PDB entry 5JP1 | X-ray diffraction, 2.10 A resolution | chains A and B

== Chain A ==
Molecule: Xanthomonas outer protein D
Organism: Xanthomonas campestris pv. vesicatoria (strain 85-10)
UniProt: Q3BYJ5 (Q3BYJ5_XANC5); residues 298-515 here = UniProt positions 298-515
Amino-acid sequence (220 residues; each row starts with the number of its first residue):
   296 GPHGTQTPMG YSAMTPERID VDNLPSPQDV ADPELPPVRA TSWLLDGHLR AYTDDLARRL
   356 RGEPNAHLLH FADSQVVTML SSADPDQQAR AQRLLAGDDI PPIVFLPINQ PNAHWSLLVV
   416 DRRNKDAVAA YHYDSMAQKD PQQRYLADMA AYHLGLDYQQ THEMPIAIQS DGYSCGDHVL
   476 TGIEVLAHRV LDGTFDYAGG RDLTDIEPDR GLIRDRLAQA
Not modelled in the structure: 296-316
Sequence notes: expression tag (296-297)
Ligand contacts:
  - (4S,5S)-1,2-dithiane-4,5-diol (D1D): Pro436, Gln437, Tyr440
  - malonate ion (MLI): Lys434, Glu458, Met459, Pro460
What the authors report for this chain:
  - catalytic residues: Cys470
  - mutagenesis - P322D, V325D, D327R: unchanged catalytic activity with Small ubiquitin-related modifier (chain B)
  - specificity-determining residues: Pro322, Arg385
  - mutagenesis - D368R: decreased catalytic activity
  - mutagenesis - R385E: increased catalytic activity
  - mutagenesis - C470A: abolished catalytic activity

== Chain B ==
Molecule: Small ubiquitin-related modifier
Organism: Solanum lycopersicum
UniProt: Q9SMD1 (Q9SMD1_SOLLC); residues 1-95 here = UniProt positions 1-95
Amino-acid sequence (96 residues; each row starts with the number of its first residue):
     1 MSASGGTGDE DKKPNDQMVH INLKVKGQDG NEVFFRIKRS TQMRKLMNAY CDRQSVDMNS
    61 IAFLFDGRRL RAEQTPDELE MEEGDEIDAM LHQTGX
Not modelled in the structure: 1-18
Sequence notes: expression tag (96)
Modified / non-standard residues: AYE (prop-2-en-1-amine) at position 96
Ligand contacts: malonate ion (MLI): Ile61, Ala62, Arg69, Arg71, His92
What the authors report for this chain:
  - mutagenesis - A62R: decreased binding to Xanthomonas outer protein D (chain A)

== Interface between chain A and chain B ==
Contacting residue pairs (62):
  Asn318(A) - Gln42(B)
  Asn318(A) - Arg44(B)  hydrogen bond (backbone-side chain)
  Leu319(A) - Gln42(B)
  Pro320(A) - Arg44(B)
  Ala326(A) - Met58(B)
  Asp327(A) - Arg44(B)  salt bridge
  Asp327(A) - Ala72(B)
  Pro328(A) - Met47(B)  hydrophobic
  Pro328(A) - Met58(B)
  Pro328(A) - Asn59(B)
  Glu329(A) - Asn59(B)  hydrogen bond (backbone-side chain)
  Trp338(A) - Thr94(B)
  Trp338(A) - Gly95(B)
  Trp338(A) - AYE_96(B)
  Leu339(A) - Thr94(B)
  Leu339(A) - Gly95(B)
  Leu340(A) - Gln93(B)
  Leu340(A) - Thr94(B)
  Asp341(A) - Arg69(B)  salt bridge
  Asp341(A) - His92(B)
  Asp341(A) - Gln93(B)  hydrogen bond (side chain-backbone)
  Gly342(A) - Arg69(B)
  Arg345(A) - Gly67(B)  hydrogen bond (side chain-backbone)
  Arg345(A) - Arg69(B)
  Asp368(A) - Leu64(B)
  Asp368(A) - Arg69(B)  salt bridge
  Ser369(A) - Gln93(B)  hydrogen bond
  Gln370(A) - Arg69(B)
  Gln370(A) - Met90(B)
  Gln370(A) - Leu91(B)  hydrogen bond (side chain-backbone)
  Gln370(A) - His92(B)
  Gln370(A) - Gln93(B)  hydrogen bond
  Thr373(A) - Gln93(B)  hydrogen bond
  Met374(A) - Asp88(B)
  Met374(A) - Met90(B)  hydrophobic
  Asp379(A) - Lys26(B)  salt bridge
  Asp379(A) - Gly30(B)
  Gln382(A) - Lys26(B)
  Gln382(A) - Asp88(B)  hydrogen bond
  Arg385(A) - Asp66(B)
  Arg385(A) - Glu86(B)  salt bridge
  Arg385(A) - Asp88(B)  salt bridge
  Arg388(A) - Asp66(B)  salt bridge
  Leu389(A) - Asp66(B)
  Leu389(A) - Gly67(B)
  Asn404(A) - Gln93(B)
  Asn404(A) - Thr94(B)  hydrogen bond (side chain-backbone)
  Gln405(A) - Thr94(B)
  Pro406(A) - Thr94(B)
  Asn407(A) - Thr94(B)  hydrogen bond (backbone-backbone)
  Ala408(A) - Thr94(B)
  Ala408(A) - Gly95(B)
  Ala408(A) - AYE_96(B)
  His409(A) - Gly95(B)
  His409(A) - AYE_96(B)
  Trp410(A) - Gln93(B)
  Trp410(A) - Gly95(B)
  Gln464(A) - AYE_96(B)
  Gly467(A) - AYE_96(B)
  Tyr468(A) - AYE_96(B)
  Cys470(A) - Gly95(B)
  Cys470(A) - AYE_96(B)  covalent bond
Other interface residues (no listed pair), chain A (38 interface residues in all): Val371, Asp381, Ser469, Gly471
Other interface residues (no listed pair), chain B (23 interface residues in all): Ala62, Arg68
From the paper, about this interface:
  - pairs named by the authors: Asp368(A)-Arg69(B), Met374(A)-Met90(B) (hydrophobic contact), Arg385(A)-Glu86(B), Arg385(A)-Asp88(B)

== Overview ==
The interface between chain A and chain B involves 38 residues on one side and 23 on the other; the contacts
include 1 covalent bond, 11 hydrogen bonds and 7 salt bridges. Polar pairs include Asp327(A)-Arg44(B),
Asp341(A)-Arg69(B) and Asp368(A)-Arg69(B). The paper describes contacts between Asp368(A) and Arg69(B),
Arg385(A) and Glu86(B) and Arg385(A) and Asp88(B); a hydrophobic contact between Met374(A) and Met90(B). The
paper reports the catalytic residue Cys470(A); D368R of chain A reduces catalytic activity; 7 substitutions
were tested in all.
Here chain A is Xanthomonas outer protein D (Xanthomonas campestris pv. vesicatoria (strain 85-10)) and chain
B is Small ubiquitin-related modifier (Solanum lycopersicum). Entry 5JP1 (Structure of Xanthomonas campestris
effector protein XopD bound to tomato SUMO) was determined by X-ray diffraction (same publication as 5HAF,
5HAG and 5HAM).
